8E8X - chains 2 and L of the 6 polymer chains in the assembly; structure by electron microscopy, 2.91 A resolution.

[Chain 2]
Protein: Capsid protein VP2
Organism: Human poliovirus 3 strain Sabin
UniProtKB: P03302 (POLG_POL3L); residues 9-271 here correspond to UniProt positions 78-340 (UniProt number = residue number + 69)
Amino-acid sequence (263 residues; row label = number of the first residue in the row):
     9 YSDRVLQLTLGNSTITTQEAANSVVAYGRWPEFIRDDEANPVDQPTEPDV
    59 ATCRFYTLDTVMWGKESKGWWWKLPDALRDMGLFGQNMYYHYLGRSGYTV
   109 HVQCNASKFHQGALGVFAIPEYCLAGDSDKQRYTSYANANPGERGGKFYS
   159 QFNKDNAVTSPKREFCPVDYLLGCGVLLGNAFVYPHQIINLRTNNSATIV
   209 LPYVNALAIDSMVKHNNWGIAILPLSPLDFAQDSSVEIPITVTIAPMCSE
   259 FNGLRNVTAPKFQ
Unresolved in the structure: 271
Swiss-Prot annotation at these positions:
  - site: Q271 (Cleavage)

[Chain L]
Protein: 9H2 Fab light chain
Organism: Homo sapiens
Notes: antibody fragment or engineered binder
Amino-acid sequence (110 residues; row label = number of the first residue in the row):
    20 QSALTQPASVSGSPGQSITISCTGTITDIGYYNYVSWYQQHPGKAPKLII
    70 FDVTNRPSGVSDRFSGSKSGNTASLTISGLQAEDEGDYYCFSHRSNNIRV
   120 FGGGTKLTVL
Unresolved in the structure: 20-21
Cystine bridges: C41-C109

[Chain 2 / chain L interface]
Residue-residue contacts (6; chain 2 residue first):
  D137(2) - N115(L)
  K138(2) - R113(L)
  K138(2) - N115(L)  hydrogen bond (backbone-side chain)
  R140(2) - Y50(L)  hydrogen bond
  Y141(2) - T44(L)
  Y141(2) - I45(L)  hydrophobic
Other interface residues (no listed pair), chain 2 (6 interface residues in all): Q139, R171
Other interface residues (no listed pair), chain L (7 interface residues in all): T46, S114

[Summary]
6 residues of chain 2 and 7 residues of chain L are in contact, with 2 hydrogen bonds. Polar contacts include
K138(2)-N115(L) and R140(2)-Y50(L).
Chain 2 is Capsid protein VP2 (Human poliovirus 3 strain Sabin) and chain L is 9H2 Fab light chain (Homo
sapiens); the structure, 9H2 Fab-Sabin poliovirus 3 complex, was determined by electron microscopy (same
publication as 8E8L, 8E8R, 8E8S, 8E8Y and 8E8Z).
